7YZC - chains A and C of the 3 polymer chains in the assembly; structure by X-ray diffraction, 2.17 A resolution.

Chain A:
Protein: Forkhead box protein H1
Source organism: Danio rerio
UniProtKB: Q9I9E1 (FOXH1_DANRE); residue numbers follow UniProt; this construct covers 86-210
Chain sequence (125 residues; numbered 86 to 210; the number before each row is that of its first residue):
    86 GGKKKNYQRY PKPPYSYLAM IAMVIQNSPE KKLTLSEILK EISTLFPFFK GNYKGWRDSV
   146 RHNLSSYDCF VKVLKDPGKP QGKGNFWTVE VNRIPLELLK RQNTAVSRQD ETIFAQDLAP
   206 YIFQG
Unresolved in the structure: 86-90, 196-198, 210
Curated features (UniProtKB/Swiss-Prot):
  - DNA-binding region: Lys97 to Arg193 (Fork-head)
  - mutagenesis: Arg94 (R94H: In sur(m768); loss of function), Lys97 (K97N: In sur(ty68b); loss of function)
From the paper describing this entry:
  - binding site for the 16-nt DNA strand (chain C): Tyr92, Asp143
  - binding site for the 16-nt DNA strand: Arg146, His147
  - mutagenesis - R94H, K97N: decreased binding to Gsc-NCP

Chain C:
Molecule: 16-nt DNA strand
Sequence (16 nucleotides; each row starts with the number of its first residue):
     1 TCTCAATAAA CAATCT

Chain A / chain C interface:
Residue-residue contacts - 34 pairs, chain A then chain C:
  Asn91(A) with DA8(C), sugar contact; DA9(C), hydrogen bond to the phosphate
  Tyr92(A) with DA6(C), hydrogen bond to the base; DT7(C), hydrogen bond to the sugar
  Gln93(A) with DT7(C), sugar contact
  Arg94(A) with DA5(C), base contact; DA6(C), phosphate contact; DT7(C), phosphate contact
  Tyr95(A) with DT7(C), hydrogen bond to the phosphate; DA8(C), hydrogen bond to the phosphate
  Lys97(A) with DA6(C), salt bridge to the phosphate; DT7(C), phosphate contact
  Tyr100(A) with DA6(C), phosphate contact
  Ser101(A) with DA6(C), phosphate contact
  Tyr102(A) with DA6(C), hydrogen bond to the phosphate; DT7(C), hydrogen bond to the phosphate
  Tyr138(A) with DT7(C), sugar contact; DA8(C), hydrogen bond to the phosphate
  Asp143(A) with DA8(C), base contact; DA9(C), hydrogen bond to the base
  Ser144(A) with DT7(C), base contact
  Arg146(A) with DA10(C), base contact
  His147(A) with DT7(C), hydrogen bond to the base; DA8(C), base contact
  Tyr152(A) with DA5(C), hydrogen bond to the phosphate
  Lys164(A) with DC15(C), salt bridge to the phosphate
  Gln166(A) with DT14(C), sugar contact
  Gly167(A) with DC15(C), phosphate contact
  Lys168(A) with DA13(C), base contact; DT14(C), sugar contact; DC15(C), hydrogen bond to the phosphate
  Leu183(A) with DA5(C), phosphate contact
  Gln187(A) with DA5(C), hydrogen bond to the phosphate; DA6(C), hydrogen bond to the phosphate
Other interface residues (no listed pair), chain A (23 interface residues in all): Gly140, Asn148
Other interface residues (no listed pair), chain C (10 interface residues in all): DA12

Summary:
Chain A and chain C form an interface of 23 and 10 residues respectively, with 14 hydrogen bonds and 2 salt
bridges. Polar pairs include Tyr92(A)-DA6(C), Asp143(A)-DA9(C) and His147(A)-DT7(C). The paper reports a
binding site for the 16-nt DNA strand (chain C) at Tyr92(A) and Asp143(A); R94H and K97N of chain A reduce
binding to Gsc-NCP.
Here chain A is Forkhead box protein H1 (Danio rerio) and chain C is a 16-nt DNA strand. Entry 7YZC (Crystal
structure of the zebrafish FoxH1 bound to the TGTTTATT site) was determined by X-ray diffraction (same
publication as 7YZ7, 7YZA, 7YZB, 7YZD, 7YZE, 7YZF and 7YZG).
